Entry 1VL9 (X-ray diffraction, 0.97 A resolution); this record covers chain A.

Chain A:
Protein: Phospholipase A2
Organism: Bos taurus
Notes: EC 3.1.1.4
UniProt: P00593 (PA21B_BOVIN); residues 1-123 here correspond to UniProt positions 23-145 (UniProt number = residue number + 22)
Sequence (123 residues; numbered 1 to 123; the number before each row is that of its first residue):
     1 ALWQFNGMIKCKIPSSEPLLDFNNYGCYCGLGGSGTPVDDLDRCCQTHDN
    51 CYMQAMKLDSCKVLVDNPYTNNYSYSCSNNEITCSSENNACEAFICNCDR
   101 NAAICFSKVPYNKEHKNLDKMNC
Sequence notes: engineered mutation Met53 (Lys75 in P00593), Met56 (Lys78 in P00593), Met121 (Lys143 in P00593)
Swiss-Prot annotation at these positions:
  - active site: His48, Asp99
  - binding site (Ca(2+)): Tyr28, Gly30, Gly32, Asp49
Disulfide bonds: Cys11-Cys77, Cys27-Cys123, Cys29-Cys45, Cys44-Cys105, Cys51-Cys98, Cys61-Cys91, Cys84-Cys96
Ion coordination: Ca2+ site 1: Tyr28, Gly30, Gly32, Asp49; Ca2+ site 2: Asn71, Asn72, Glu92
Reported in the primary citation:
  - Ca2+ coordination: Asn71, Asn72, Glu92
  - binding site for Ca2+: Asp66
  - binding site for chloride ion: Lys12, Ile82, Arg100

In short:
The Ca2+ site 1 is built by Tyr28, Gly30, Gly32 and Asp49. Asn71, Asn72 and Glu92 form the Ca2+ site 2.
Curated annotation (UniProt) lists active-site residues His48 and Asp99 and 4 Ca2+-binding residues. From the
paper: a binding site for chloride ion at Lys12, Ile82 and Arg100; a binding site for Ca2+ at Asp66.
Chain A is Phospholipase A2 (Bos taurus); the structure, Atomic resolution (0.97A) structure of the triple
mutant (K53,56,121M) of bovine pancreatic phospholipase A2, was determined by X-ray diffraction (same
publication as 2BAX).
